8FN4 - chains 3 and 6 of the 6 polymer chains in the assembly; structure by electron microscopy, 3.70 A resolution.

== Chain 3 ==
Protein: RNA-editing substrate-binding complex protein 3 (RESC3)
From: Trypanosoma brucei
UniProt: Q381A0 (Q381A0_TRYB2); residues 1-482 here correspond to UniProt positions 111-592 (UniProt number = residue number + 110)
Amino-acid sequence (482 residues; row label = number of the first residue in the row):
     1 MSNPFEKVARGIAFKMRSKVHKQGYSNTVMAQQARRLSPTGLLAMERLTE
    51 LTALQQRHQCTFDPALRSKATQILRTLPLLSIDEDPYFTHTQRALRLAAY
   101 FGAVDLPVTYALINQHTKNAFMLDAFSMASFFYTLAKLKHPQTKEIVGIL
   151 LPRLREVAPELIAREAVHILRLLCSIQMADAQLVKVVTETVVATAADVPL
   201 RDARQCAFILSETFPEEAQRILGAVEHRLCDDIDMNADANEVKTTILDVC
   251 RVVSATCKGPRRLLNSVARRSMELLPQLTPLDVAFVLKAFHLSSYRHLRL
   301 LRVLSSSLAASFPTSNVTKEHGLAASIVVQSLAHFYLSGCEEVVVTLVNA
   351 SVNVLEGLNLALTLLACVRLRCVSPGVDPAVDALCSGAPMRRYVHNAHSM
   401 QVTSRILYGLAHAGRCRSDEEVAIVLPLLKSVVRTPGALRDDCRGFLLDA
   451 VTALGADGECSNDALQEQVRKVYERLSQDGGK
Not modelled in the structure: 1-2

== Chain 6 ==
Protein: RNA-editing substrate-binding complex protein 6 (RESC6)
From: Trypanosoma brucei
UniProt: Q57ZX7 (Q57ZX7_TRYB2); residues 1-516 here = UniProt positions 1-516
Amino-acid sequence (516 residues; row label = number of the first residue in the row):
     1 MRSALRRCILRHQGCLRMKQSLSAFPTVVTGMTRHQGNSLIGTTHGAELS
    51 LAGDPQSVSHLSARNIATEALQMKKLHQERGGNPMLAQQARRVLFATSIA
   101 GQNLDARSVALLLNTAVYFGMESDAKLVRECIDYCLKNDKLITVDVLPIV
   151 VTACATLKSRDAREVIEMQAQKAARNAKFLDAKDVTNIISAFSKTGINHE
   201 KLFAFLSRRVQTLARVGEFEAAHLVILANAFSRLRYRDKFLFGAIARRAM
   251 SLRERVTVNELVPLIVAFSKIGLKDPKLSKRFATKAMEYVDQMNAEQVAS
   301 MFMAFAYFGIRYDQLFGVLTNRAVELIDEFNAQYISTTLNAFQRIGINNP
   351 ELFDNLAERALAVVQDHDARDISKTVTALAHFGLKDEELFKRLASHAASI
   401 ADQFDAMGLVNTAHAFARTNFLQQDMAVALSERSVYVCRLLDAGETRRLL
   451 WALAKFQVRDPKILTPVFNRCLALHYDFFADPTGSEEIEEIFDFYGPNFC
   501 PPLYQLYISRGSTPQA
Not modelled in the structure: 1-57, 510-516

== Chain 3 / chain 6 interface ==
Pairs across the interface (13; chain 3 residue first):
  Asn-3(3) / Asp-366(6)  hydrogen bond (backbone-backbone)
  Pro-4(3) / Asp-368(6)
  Phe-5(3) / Asp-402(6)
  Ser-18(3) / Arg-91(6)
  Lys-19(3) / Gly-120(6)
  Lys-19(3) / Glu-122(6)
  Lys-19(3) / Asp-124(6)
  His-21(3) / Phe-95(6)
  His-21(3) / Asp-124(6)  salt bridge
  Gln-23(3) / Asp-124(6)
  Gln-23(3) / Lys-126(6)
  Gln-23(3) / Arg-129(6)  hydrogen bond (backbone-side chain)
  Gly-24(3) / Asp-124(6)
Also at the interface, not in a pair above, chain 3 (9 interface residues in all): Tyr-25
Also at the interface, not in a pair above, chain 6 (13 interface residues in all): Ala-125, His-367, Gln-403

== In short ==
The interface between chain 3 and chain 6 involves 9 residues on one side and 13 on the other, with 2 hydrogen
bonds and 1 salt bridge. Among the polar pairs are His-21(3)/Asp-124(6), Gln-23(3)/Arg-129(6) and
Asn-3(3)/Asp-366(6).
Here chain 3 is RNA-editing substrate-binding complex protein 3 (RESC3) and chain 6 is RNA-editing
substrate-binding complex protein 6 (RESC6), both from Trypanosoma brucei. Entry 8FN4 (Cryo-EM structure of
RNase-treated RESC-A in trypanosomal RNA editing) was determined by electron microscopy together with 8FN6,
8FNC, 8FNF, 8FNI and 8FNK from the same study.
